PDB entry 1XMO | X-ray diffraction, 3.25 A resolution | chains A and M of the 23 polymer chains in the assembly

[Chain A]
Molecule: 16S ribosomal RNA
Source organism: Thermus thermophilus
Sequence (1522 nucleotides; each row starts with the number of its first residue; note: 42 numbers in that range are skipped by the numbering (no residue carries them; nothing is unmodelled there); a row labelled like 190A-190L holds insertion residues (190A, then the next letters in order); numbering starts at 0):
     0 UUUGUUGGAGAGUUUGAUCCUGGCUCAGGGUGAACGCUGGCGGCGUGCCU
    50 AAGACAUGCAAGUCGUGCGGG
    73 CCGCGGGGUUUU
    88 ACUCCG
    95 UGGUC
   101 AGCGGCGGACGGGUGAGUAACGCGUGGGU
  129A G
   130 ACCUACCCGGAAGAGGGGGACAACCCGGGGAAACUCGGGCUAAUCCCCCA
   180 UGUGGACCCGC
190A-190L CCCUUGGGGUGU
   191 GUCCAAAGGGCUUU
   216 GCCCGCUUCCGGAUGGGCCCGCGUCCCAUCAGCUAGUUGGUGGGGUAAUG
   266 GCCCACCAAGGCGACGACGGGUAGCCGGUCUGAGAGGAUGGCCGGCCACA
   316 GGGGCACUGAGACACGGGCCCCACUCCUACGGGAGGCAGCAGUUAGGAAU
   366 CUUCCGCAAUGGGCGCAAGCCUGACGGAGCGACGCCGCUUGGAGGAAGAA
   416 GCCCUUCGGGGUGUAAACUCCUGAA
   442 CCCGGGACGAAACCCCCGACGA
   474 GGGGACUGACGGUACCGGG
   494 GUAAUAGCGCCGGCCAACUCCGUGCCAGCAGCCGCGGUAAUACGGAGGGC
   544 GCGAGCGUUACCCGGAUUCACUGGGCGUAAAGGGCGUGUAGGCGGCCUGG
   594 GGCGUCCCAUGUGAAAGACCACGGCUCAACCGUGGGGGAGCGUGGGAUAC
   644 GCUCAGGCUAGACGGUGGGAGAGGGUGGUGGAAUUCCCGGAGUAGCGGUG
   694 AAAUGCGCAGAUACCGGGAGGAACGCCGAUGGCGAAGGCAGCCACCUGGU
   744 CCACCCGUGACGCUGAGGCGCGAAAGCGUGGGGAGCAAACCGGAUUAGAU
   794 ACCCGGGUAGUCCACGCCCUAAACGAUGCGCGCUAGGUCUCUGGGUCU
   848 CCUGGGGGCCGAAGCUAACGCGUUAAGCGCGCCGCCUGGGGAGUACGGCC
   898 GCAAGGCUGAAACUCAAAGGAAUUGACGGGGGCCCGCACAAGCGGUGGAG
   948 CAUGUGGUUUAAUUCGAAGCAACGCGAAGAACCUUACCAGGCCUUGACAU
   998 GCUA
 1001A G
  1002 GGAACCCGGGUGAAAGCCUGGGGUGCCCC
1030A-1030D GCGA
  1031 GGGGAGCCCUAGCACAGGUGCUGCAUGGCCGUCGUCAGCUCGUGCCGUGA
  1081 GGUGUUGGGUUAAGUCCCGCAACGAGCGCAACCCCCGCCGUUAGUUGCCA
  1131 GCGGUUCGGCCGGGCACUCUAACGGGACUGCCCGCGAAA
  1171 GCGGGAGGAAGGAGGGGACGACGUCUGGUCAGCAUGGCCCUUACGGCCUG
  1221 GGCGACACACGUGCUACAAUGCCCACUACAAAGCGAUGCCACCCGGCAAC
  1271 GGGGAGCUAAUCGCAAAAAGGUGGGCCCAGUUCGGAUUGGGGUCUGCAAC
  1321 CCGACCCCAUGAAGCCGGAAUCGCUAGUAAUCGCGGAUCAG
 1361A C
  1362 CAUGCCGCGGUGAAUACGUUCCCGGGCCUUGUACACACCGCCCGUCACGC
  1412 CAUGGGAGCGGGCUCUACCCGAAGUCGCCGGG
  1446 AGCCUACGGG
  1459 CAGGCGCCGAGGGUAGGGCCCGUGACUGGGGCGAAGUCGUAACAAGGUAG
  1509 CUGUACCGGAAGGUGCGGCUGGAUCACCUCCUUUCU
Unresolved in the structure: 0-4, 1001A, 1030A-1030D, 1361A, 1535-1538
Bound ions: Mg2+ site 1 near U17 (its only coordinating residue here); Mg2+ site 2 near G21 (its only coordinating residue here); Mg2+ site 3: G46, G394; Mg2+ site 4: C48, G115; Mg2+ site 5 near A53 (its only coordinating residue here); Mg2+ site 6: A59, C386, U387; Mg2+ site 7: G61, U62, G105; Mg2+ site 8: G69, G70, G97, U98; Mg2+ site 9: G107, A325, G326; Mg2+ site 10: A109, G331; Mg2+ site 11: A116, G117, G289; Mg2+ site 12: C121, G124, U125, G126, G236; 62 more Mg2+ sites not listed
Small-molecule neighbours: paromomycin (PAR): C1404, G1405, U1406, C1407, A1408, C1409, C1490, G1491, A1492, A1493, G1494, U1495, C1496

[Chain M]
Protein: 30S ribosomal protein S13
Source organism: Thermus thermophilus
Reference sequence: P80377 (RS13_THETH); residues 1-126 here correspond to UniProt positions 0-125 (UniProt number = residue number - 1)
Amino-acid sequence (126 residues; numbered 1 to 126; the number before each row is that of its first residue):
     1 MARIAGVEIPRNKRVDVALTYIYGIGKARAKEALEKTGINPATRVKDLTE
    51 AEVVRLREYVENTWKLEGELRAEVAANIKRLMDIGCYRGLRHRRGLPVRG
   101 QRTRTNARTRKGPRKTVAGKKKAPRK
Unresolved in the structure: 1

[Interface between chain A and chain M]
Pairs across the interface - 105 pairs, chain A then chain M:
  A946(A) - Arg114(M)  salt bridge to the phosphate
  G947(A) - Arg108(M)  phosphate contact
  G947(A) - Thr109(M)  hydrogen bond to the phosphate
  G947(A) - Arg114(M)  salt bridge to the phosphate
  C948(A) - Asn106(M)  base contact
  C948(A) - Ala107(M)  hydrogen bond to the phosphate
  C948(A) - Arg108(M)  hydrogen bond to the phosphate
  C948(A) - Thr109(M)  hydrogen bond to the phosphate
  A949(A) - Gln101(M)  phosphate contact
  A949(A) - Arg102(M)  phosphate contact
  A949(A) - Asn106(M)  hydrogen bond to the base
  U950(A) - Arg102(M)  salt bridge to the phosphate
  U950(A) - Thr105(M)  base contact
  U950(A) - Asn106(M)  base contact
  G951(A) - Arg102(M)  salt bridge to the phosphate
  G951(A) - Thr105(M)  base contact
  G951(A) - Lys126(M)  hydrogen bond to the base
  U952(A) - Arg104(M)  hydrogen bond to the base
  U952(A) - Arg125(M)  base contact
  U952(A) - Lys126(M)  hydrogen bond to the sugar
  G953(A) - Arg104(M)  hydrogen bond to the base
  G953(A) - Ala123(M)  hydrogen bond to the sugar
  G953(A) - Pro124(M)  sugar contact
  G953(A) - Arg125(M)  hydrogen bond to the sugar
  G953(A) - Lys126(M)  sugar contact
  G954(A) - Arg104(M)  hydrogen bond to the base
  G954(A) - Lys120(M)  sugar contact
  G954(A) - Ala123(M)  phosphate contact
  A965(A) - Lys126(M)  base contact
  A969(A) - Lys126(M)  base contact
  C970(A) - Lys126(M)  base contact
  G1224(A) - Gln101(M)  hydrogen bond to the sugar
  A1225(A) - Gln101(M)  phosphate contact
  A1225(A) - Arg102(M)  phosphate contact
  A1225(A) - Thr103(M)  sugar contact
  C1226(A) - Arg91(M)  salt bridge to the phosphate
  C1226(A) - Leu96(M)  phosphate contact
  C1226(A) - Thr103(M)  hydrogen bond to the phosphate
  C1226(A) - Arg104(M)  base contact
  C1226(A) - Lys111(M)  hydrogen bond to the phosphate
  A1227(A) - Leu96(M)  phosphate contact
  A1227(A) - Lys111(M)  salt bridge to the phosphate
  A1227(A) - Lys115(M)  hydrogen bond to the sugar
  A1227(A) - Val117(M)  base contact
  C1228(A) - Arg104(M)  hydrogen bond to the base
  C1228(A) - Arg108(M)  salt bridge to the phosphate
  C1228(A) - Lys111(M)  salt bridge to the phosphate
  C1228(A) - Pro113(M)  phosphate contact
  C1228(A) - Arg114(M)  phosphate contact
  C1228(A) - Lys115(M)  salt bridge to the phosphate
  C1228(A) - Thr116(M)  phosphate contact
  C1228(A) - Val117(M)  sugar contact
  C1228(A) - Ala118(M)  sugar contact
  A1229(A) - Arg104(M)  base contact
  A1229(A) - Arg114(M)  salt bridge to the phosphate
  A1229(A) - Thr116(M)  hydrogen bond to the phosphate
  A1229(A) - Arg125(M)  hydrogen bond to the sugar
  C1230(A) - Arg125(M)  hydrogen bond to the sugar
  C1230(A) - Lys126(M)  sugar contact
  G1295(A) - Arg14(M)  sugar contact
  C1296(A) - Lys13(M)  hydrogen bond to the phosphate
  C1296(A) - Arg14(M)  sugar contact
  C1296(A) - Arg44(M)  salt bridge to the phosphate
  C1297(A) - Lys13(M)  salt bridge to the phosphate
  C1297(A) - Arg44(M)  salt bridge to the phosphate
  U1302(A) - Lys13(M)  salt bridge to the phosphate
  U1302(A) - Arg14(M)  hydrogen bond to the base
  U1302(A) - Val17(M)  base contact
  U1302(A) - Tyr21(M)  phosphate contact
  U1302(A) - Lys27(M)  sugar contact
  A1306(A) - Thr109(M)  hydrogen bond to the sugar
  U1307(A) - Gln101(M)  hydrogen bond to the phosphate
  U1307(A) - Thr109(M)  sugar contact
  U1307(A) - Arg110(M)  phosphate contact
  U1308(A) - His92(M)  hydrogen bond to the phosphate
  U1308(A) - Pro97(M)  phosphate contact
  U1308(A) - Val98(M)  hydrogen bond to the phosphate
  U1308(A) - Arg99(M)  hydrogen bond to the base
  U1308(A) - Gln101(M)  phosphate contact
  U1308(A) - Arg110(M)  phosphate contact
  G1309(A) - Asn77(M)  phosphate contact
  G1309(A) - Ile78(M)  sugar contact
  G1309(A) - Leu81(M)  phosphate contact
  G1309(A) - Arg88(M)  salt bridge to the phosphate
  G1309(A) - His92(M)  salt bridge to the phosphate
  G1309(A) - Arg99(M)  salt bridge to the phosphate
  G1310(A) - Asn77(M)  phosphate contact
  G1310(A) - Arg80(M)  salt bridge to the phosphate
  C1320(A) - Tyr87(M)  sugar contact
  C1321(A) - Tyr87(M)  sugar contact
  C1322(A) - Tyr87(M)  phosphate contact
  C1322(A) - Gly100(M)  sugar contact
  G1323(A) - Gly100(M)  phosphate contact
  C1328(A) - Ala28(M)  phosphate contact
  C1328(A) - Arg29(M)  hydrogen bond to the sugar
  A1329(A) - Tyr23(M)  phosphate contact
  A1329(A) - Gly24(M)  phosphate contact
  A1329(A) - Ile25(M)  hydrogen bond to the phosphate
  A1329(A) - Gly26(M)  hydrogen bond to the phosphate
  A1329(A) - Ala28(M)  phosphate contact
  A1329(A) - Arg29(M)  hydrogen bond to the phosphate
  U1330(A) - Ile22(M)  phosphate contact
  U1330(A) - Tyr23(M)  phosphate contact
  U1330(A) - Gly24(M)  phosphate contact
  U1330(A) - Ile25(M)  hydrogen bond to the phosphate
Interface residues without a listed pair, chain A (38 interface residues in all): U955, G1331, A1332
Interface residues without a listed pair, chain M (52 interface residues in all): Thr20, Leu70, Glu73, Val74

[Overview]
Chain A and chain M form an interface of 38 and 52 residues respectively, with 32 hydrogen bonds and 18 salt
bridges. Among the polar pairs are A949(A)-Asn106(M), G951(A)-Lys126(M) and U952(A)-Arg104(M). Chain A binds
paromomycin. The Mg2+ site 3 is built by G46(A) and G394(A).
Here chain A is 16S ribosomal RNA and chain M is 30S ribosomal protein S13, both from Thermus thermophilus.
Entry 1XMO (Crystal Structure of mnm5U34t6A37-tRNALysUUU Complexed with AAG-mRNA in the Decoding Center) was
determined by X-ray diffraction (same publication as 1XMQ).
